2E6C - chains A and C of the 4 polymer chains in the assembly; structure by X-ray diffraction, 2.05 A resolution.

Chain A (and C):
Protein: 5'-nucleotidase surE
Source organism: Thermus thermophilus
Notes: EC 3.1.3.5; chain C of this document is another copy of the same molecule, construct and numbering; everything in this record applies to it too
Reference sequence: Q53W92 (SURE_THET8); numbering as in UniProt (aligned over 1-244)
Sequence (244 residues; numbered 1 to 244; the number before each row is that of its first residue):
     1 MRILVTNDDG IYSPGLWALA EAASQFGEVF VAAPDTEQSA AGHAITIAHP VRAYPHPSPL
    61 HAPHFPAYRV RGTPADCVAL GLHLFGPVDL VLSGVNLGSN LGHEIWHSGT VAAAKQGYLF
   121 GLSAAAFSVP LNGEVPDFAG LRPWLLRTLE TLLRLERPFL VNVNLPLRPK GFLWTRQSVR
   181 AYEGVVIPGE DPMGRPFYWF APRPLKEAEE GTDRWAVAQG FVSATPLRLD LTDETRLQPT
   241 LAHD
Disordered / not traced: 244 (chain C: 239-244)
UniProt features mapped onto this chain:
  - binding site (a divalent metal cation): Asp8, Asp9, Ser39, Asn96
Metal / ion sites: Mn2+ site 1: Asp8, Asp9, Asn96 (shared with Glu37(C) of chain C); Mn2+ site 2: Glu37 (shared with Asp8(C), Asp9(C), Asn96(C) of chain C)

Interface between chain A and chain C:
Contacting residue pairs (32):
  Asp8(A) - Glu37(C)
  Asp9(A) - Thr36(C)
  Asp9(A) - Glu37(C)
  Tyr12(A) - Tyr12(C)
  Tyr12(A) - Pro14(C)
  Tyr12(A) - Leu97(C)
  Pro14(A) - Tyr12(C)
  Thr36(A) - Asp9(C)  hydrogen bond (side chain-backbone)
  Glu37(A) - Asp8(C)
  Glu37(A) - Asp9(C)
  Gln38(A) - Ser39(C)
  Gln38(A) - Ala40(C)  hydrogen bond (backbone-backbone)
  Ala40(A) - Ser39(C)
  Ile47(A) - Arg195(C)
  Ala48(A) - Asp191(C)
  Ala48(A) - Met193(C)  hydrophobic
  Ala48(A) - Arg195(C)  hydrogen bond (backbone-side chain)
  Pro50(A) - Trp199(C)  hydrophobic
  Arg52(A) - Trp199(C)
  Pro57(A) - Val135(C)  hydrophobic
  His61(A) - His61(C)  hydrogen bond
  Leu97(A) - Tyr12(C)
  Leu131(A) - Arg69(C)
  Val135(A) - Pro57(C)  hydrophobic
  Asp191(A) - Ala48(C)
  Pro192(A) - Ala48(C)  hydrophobic
  Met193(A) - Ile47(C)  hydrophobic
  Met193(A) - Ala48(C)  hydrophobic
  Arg195(A) - Ile47(C)  hydrogen bond (side chain-backbone)
  Arg195(A) - Ala48(C)  hydrogen bond (side chain-backbone)
  Trp199(A) - Pro50(C)  hydrophobic
  Trp199(A) - Arg52(C)
Interface residues without a listed pair, chain A (26 interface residues in all): Ser13, Ser39, Asn96, Asn132
Interface residues without a listed pair, chain C (27 interface residues in all): Ser13, Gln38, Tyr54, His56, Asn96, Pro192

Summary:
26 residues of chain A and 27 residues of chain C are in contact, with 6 hydrogen bonds. Polar pairs include
Thr36(A)-Asp9(C), Ala48(A)-Arg195(C) and His61(A)-His61(C). Asp8(A), Asp9(A) and Asn96(A) coordinate Mn2+ site
1. UniProt lists 4 divalent metal cation-binding residues on chain A.
Both chains are 5'-nucleotidase surE (Thermus thermophilus). Entry 2E6C (Crystal structure of the stationary
phase survival protein SurE from Thermus thermophilus HB8 cocrystallized with manganese ...) was determined by
X-ray diffraction (same publication as 2E69, 2E6B, 2E6E, 2E6G and 2E6H).
